4YA7 - chains A and G of the 34 polymer chains in the assembly; structure by X-ray diffraction, 2.70 A resolution.

Chain A:
Molecule: Proteasome subunit alpha type-2
Source organism: Saccharomyces cerevisiae (strain ATCC 204508 / S288c)
Notes: EC 3.4.25.1
Reference sequence: P23639 (PSA2_YEAST); residue numbers follow UniProt; this construct covers 1-250
Amino-acid sequence (250 residues; each row starts with the number of its first residue):
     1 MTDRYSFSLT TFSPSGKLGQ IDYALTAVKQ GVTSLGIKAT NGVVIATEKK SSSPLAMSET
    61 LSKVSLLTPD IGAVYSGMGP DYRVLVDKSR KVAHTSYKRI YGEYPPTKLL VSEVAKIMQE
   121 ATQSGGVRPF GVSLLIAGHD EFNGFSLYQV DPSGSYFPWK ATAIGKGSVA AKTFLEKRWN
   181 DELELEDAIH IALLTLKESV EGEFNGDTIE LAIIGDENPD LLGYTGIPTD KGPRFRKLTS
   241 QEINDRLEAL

Chain G:
Molecule: Proteasome subunit alpha type-1
Source organism: Saccharomyces cerevisiae (strain ATCC 204508 / S288c)
Notes: EC 3.4.25.1
Reference sequence: P21243 (PSA1_YEAST); residues -8 to 243 here correspond to UniProt positions 1-252 (UniProt number = residue number + 9)
Amino-acid sequence (252 residues; each row starts with the number of its first residue; numbers below 1 keep their minus sign (Met-8 is residue -8)):
    -8 MSGAAAASAA GYDRHITIFS PEGRLYQVEY AFKATNQTNI NSLAVRGKDC TVVISQKKVP
    52 DKLLDPTTVS YIFCISRTIG MVVNGPIPDA RNAALRAKAE AAEFRYKYGY DMPCDVLAKR
   112 MANLSQIYTQ RAYMRPLGVI LTFVSVDEEL GPSIYKTDPA GYYVGYKATA TGPKQQEITT
   172 NLENHFKKSK IDHINEESWE KVVEFAITHM IDALGTEFSK NDLEVGVATK DKFFTLSAEN
   232 IEERLVAIAE QD
Not modelled in the structure: -8 to 1, 243
Ion coordination: Mg2+: Thr8, Tyr119, Arg122, Met125

How chain A and chain G interact:
Residue-residue contacts - 66 pairs, chain A then chain G:
  Asp3(A) - Tyr124(G)
  Tyr5(A) - Ile7(G)
  Tyr5(A) - Ala123(G)  hydrophobic
  Tyr5(A) - Tyr124(G)  hydrophobic
  Leu9(A) - Ile9(G)  hydrophobic
  Leu9(A) - Ala123(G)  hydrophobic
  Gln20(A) - Ile9(G)
  Gln20(A) - Phe10(G)  hydrogen bond (side chain-backbone)
  Tyr23(A) - Phe10(G)  hydrophobic
  Tyr23(A) - Ser11(G)
  Tyr23(A) - Pro12(G)  hydrophobic
  Tyr23(A) - Gly14(G)
  Ala24(A) - Phe10(G)  hydrophobic
  Thr26(A) - Pro12(G)
  Thr26(A) - Glu13(G)
  Ala27(A) - Gly14(G)
  Ser52(A) - Tyr153(G)  hydrogen bond
  Ser53(A) - Thr170(G)
  Pro54(A) - Lys158(G)
  Pro54(A) - Glu174(G)
  Leu55(A) - Tyr157(G)
  Leu55(A) - Lys158(G)  hydrogen bond (backbone-backbone)
  Leu55(A) - Ala159(G)
  Leu55(A) - Thr170(G)
  Leu55(A) - Leu173(G)  hydrophobic
  Leu55(A) - Glu174(G)
  Leu55(A) - Phe177(G)  hydrophobic
  Ala56(A) - Gly156(G)
  Ala56(A) - Tyr157(G)  hydrophobic
  Met57(A) - Arg37(G)
  Met57(A) - Val155(G)
  Met57(A) - Gly156(G)  hydrogen bond (backbone-backbone)
  Met57(A) - Tyr157(G)
  Met57(A) - Lys158(G)
  Thr60(A) - Tyr146(G)
  Thr60(A) - Val155(G)
  Thr60(A) - Gly156(G)  hydrogen bond (side chain-backbone)
  Leu61(A) - Tyr153(G)  hydrophobic
  Leu61(A) - Val155(G)  hydrophobic
  Met78(A) - Phe10(G)  hydrophobic
  Met78(A) - Leu16(G)  hydrophobic
  Pro80(A) - Gln117(G)
  Pro80(A) - Ala151(G)
  Pro80(A) - Gly152(G)
  Pro80(A) - Tyr153(G)
  Asp81(A) - Gln117(G)
  Arg83(A) - Ala113(G)  hydrogen bond (side chain-backbone)
  Arg83(A) - Asn114(G)
  Arg83(A) - Gly152(G)  hydrogen bond (side chain-backbone)
  Arg83(A) - Tyr154(G)
  Val84(A) - Asn114(G)
  Val84(A) - Gln117(G)
  Asp87(A) - Lys110(G)  salt bridge
  Asp87(A) - Asn114(G)
  Gly126(A) - Arg122(G)
  Gly126(A) - Ala123(G)  hydrogen bond (backbone-backbone)
  Val127(A) - Gln121(G)
  Val127(A) - Arg122(G)
  Arg128(A) - Thr8(G)
  Arg128(A) - Phe10(G)
  Arg128(A) - Leu16(G)
  Arg128(A) - Thr120(G)  hydrogen bond (side chain-backbone)
  Arg128(A) - Gln121(G)  hydrogen bond (backbone-backbone)
  Pro129(A) - Phe10(G)
  Phe130(A) - Gln121(G)
  Gly131(A) - Phe10(G)
Also at the interface, not in a pair above, chain A (30 interface residues in all): Thr2, Ala121

In short:
The interface between chain A and chain G involves 30 residues on one side and 33 on the other; the contacts
include 10 hydrogen bonds and 1 salt bridge. Polar contacts include Asp87(A)-Lys110(G), Gln20(A)-Phe10(G) and
Ser52(A)-Tyr153(G). Thr8(G), Tyr119(G), Arg122(G) and Met125(G) coordinate Mg2+.
Chain A is Proteasome subunit alpha type-2 and chain G is Proteasome subunit alpha type-1, both from
Saccharomyces cerevisiae (strain ATCC 204508 / S288c); the structure, Yeast 20S proteasome beta2-H114D mutant
in complex with Ac-LAE-ep, was determined by X-ray diffraction (same publication as 4Y69, 4Y6A, 4Y6V, 4Y6Z,
4Y70, 4Y74 and 34 further entries).
